Entry 7RFC (X-ray diffraction, 3.24 A resolution); this record covers chains B and C of the 3 polymer chains in the assembly.

[Chain B]
Protein: mAb1382 Light Chain
Organism: Homo sapiens
Chain sequence (216 residues; numbered 1 to 214 plus 2 insertion-coded residues; the number before each row is that of its first residue; a row labelled like 95A-95B holds insertion residues (95A, then the next letters in order)):
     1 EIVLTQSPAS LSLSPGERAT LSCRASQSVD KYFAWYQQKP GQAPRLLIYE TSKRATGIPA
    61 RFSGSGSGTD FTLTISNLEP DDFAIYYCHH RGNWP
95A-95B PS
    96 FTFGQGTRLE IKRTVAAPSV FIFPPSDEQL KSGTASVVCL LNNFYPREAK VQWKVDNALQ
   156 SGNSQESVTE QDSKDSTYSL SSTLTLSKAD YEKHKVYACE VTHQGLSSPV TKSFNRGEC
Disordered / not traced: 214
Disulfides: Cys-23/Cys-88, Cys-134/Cys-194

[Chain C]
Protein: envelope glycoprotein E2
Organism: Hepacivirus C
Notes: fragment: ectodomain
Reference sequence: A0A2P0NE26 (A0A2P0NE26_9HEPC); residues 384-645 here correspond to UniProt positions 214-475 (UniProt number = residue number - 170)
Chain sequence (262 residues; row label = number of the first residue in the row):
   384 STHVTGGTAS HTTRHFASLF SSGASQRVQL INTNGSWHIN RTALNCNDSL HTGFLAALFY
   444 THKFNASGCP ERMAHCRPID EFAQGWGPIT YAEGHGSDQR PYCWHYAPRQ CGTIPASQVC
   504 GPVYCFTPSP VVVGTTDRFG APTYTWGENE TDVLILNNTR PPQGNWFGCT WMNSTGFTKT
   564 CGGPPCNIGG VGNNTLTCPT DCFRKHPEAT YTKCGSGPWL TPRCLVDYPY RLWHYPCTVN
   624 FTIFKVRMYV GGVEHRLNAA CN
Disordered / not traced: 384-420, 449-451, 476-482, 572-575
Disulfides: Cys-429/Cys-503, Cys-452/Cys-620, Cys-459/Cys-486, Cys-494/Cys-564, Cys-508/Cys-552, Cys-569/Cys-597, Cys-581/Cys-585, Cys-607/Cys-644
Covalently attached groups: N-acetylglucosamine (NAG) linked to Asn-423, Asn-430, Asn-532, Asn-540, Asn-556, Asn-623

[Chain B / chain C interface]
Contacting residue pairs (7):
  Asp-30(B) / Tyr-443(C)
  Asp-30(B) / His-445(C)  salt bridge
  Gly-92(B) / Tyr-443(C)
  Asn-93(B) / Tyr-443(C)
  Trp-94(B) / Leu-438(C)  hydrophobic
  Trp-94(B) / Ala-439(C)  hydrophobic
  Trp-94(B) / Phe-442(C)  hydrophobic
Also at the interface, not in a pair above, chain B (5 interface residues in all): Arg-91
Also at the interface, not in a pair above, chain C (6 interface residues in all): Lys-446

[In short]
5 residues of chain B face 6 of chain C across their interface, with 1 salt bridge. The salt-bridged pair is
Asp-30(B)/His-445(C). Covalently linked N-acetylglucosamine: at Asn-423(C), Asn-430(C), Asn-532(C),
Asn-540(C), Asn-556(C) and Asn-623(C).
Chain B is mAb1382 Light Chain (Homo sapiens) and chain C is envelope glycoprotein E2 (Hepacivirus C); the
structure, Crystal structure of broadly neutralizing antibody mAb1382 in complex with Hepatitis C virus
envelope glycoprotein E2 ..., was determined by X-ray diffraction together with 7RFB from the same study.
